PDB entry 3FPV | X-ray diffraction, 2.20 A resolution | chains A and B of the 8 polymer chains in the assembly

Chain A (and B):
Molecule: Extracellular haem-binding protein
Organism: Streptomyces reticuli
Notes: chain B of this document is another copy of the same molecule, construct and numbering; everything in this record applies to it too
Reference sequence: Q9RIM2 (Q9RIM2_STRRE); residues -31 to 156 here correspond to UniProt positions 1-188 (UniProt number = residue number + 32)
Amino-acid sequence (192 residues; row label = number of the first residue in the row; numbers below 1 keep their minus sign (Gly-35 is residue -35)):
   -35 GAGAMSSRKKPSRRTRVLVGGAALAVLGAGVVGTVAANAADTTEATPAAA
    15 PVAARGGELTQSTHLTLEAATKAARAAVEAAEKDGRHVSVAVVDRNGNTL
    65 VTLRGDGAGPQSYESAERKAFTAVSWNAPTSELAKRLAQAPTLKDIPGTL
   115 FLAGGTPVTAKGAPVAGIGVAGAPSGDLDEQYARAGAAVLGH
Disordered / not traced: -35 to 15
Construct notes: expression tag (-35 to -32)
Residues lining bound ligands: Fe ion (FE): Gln75, Ser76, Ser79, Ala135, Gly136

How chain A and chain B interact:
Contacting residue pairs (34; chain A residue first):
  Thr30(A) - Asp70(B)
  Leu31(A) - Leu67(B)  hydrophobic
  Leu31(A) - Arg68(B)
  Leu31(A) - Gly69(B)
  Leu31(A) - Asp70(B)  hydrogen bond (backbone-side chain)
  Glu32(A) - Arg39(B)  salt bridge
  Thr35(A) - Leu67(B)
  Arg39(A) - Glu32(B)  salt bridge
  Arg39(A) - Thr35(B)
  Arg39(A) - Arg39(B)
  Asn62(A) - Arg68(B)
  Thr63(A) - Arg68(B)  hydrogen bond (backbone-side chain)
  Thr63(A) - Tyr77(B)
  Leu64(A) - Thr66(B)
  Leu64(A) - Leu67(B)
  Leu64(A) - Arg68(B)  hydrogen bond (backbone-backbone)
  Val65(A) - Thr66(B)
  Val65(A) - Leu67(B)  hydrophobic
  Thr66(A) - Leu64(B)
  Thr66(A) - Val65(B)
  Thr66(A) - Thr66(B)  hydrogen bond
  Leu67(A) - Leu31(B)  hydrophobic
  Leu67(A) - Thr35(B)
  Leu67(A) - Leu64(B)
  Leu67(A) - Val65(B)  hydrophobic
  Arg68(A) - Leu31(B)
  Arg68(A) - Asn62(B)
  Arg68(A) - Thr63(B)  hydrogen bond (side chain-backbone)
  Arg68(A) - Leu64(B)  hydrogen bond (backbone-backbone)
  Gly69(A) - Leu31(B)
  Asp70(A) - Thr30(B)
  Asp70(A) - Leu31(B)  hydrogen bond (side chain-backbone)
  Tyr77(A) - Thr63(B)
  Tyr77(A) - Thr66(B)
Other interface residues (no listed pair), chain A (17 interface residues in all): Leu29, Val42
Other interface residues (no listed pair), chain B (16 interface residues in all): Val42

In short:
The interface between chain A and chain B involves 17 residues on one side and 16 on the other, with 7
hydrogen bonds and 2 salt bridges. Polar pairs include Glu32(A)-Arg39(B), Leu31(A)-Asp70(B) and
Thr63(A)-Arg68(B). Chain A binds Fe ion.
Chain A and chain B are both Extracellular haem-binding protein (Streptomyces reticuli); the structure,
Crystal Structure of HbpS, was determined by X-ray diffraction together with 3FPW from the same study.
